4YG8 - chains A and B; structure by X-ray diffraction, 2.75 A resolution.

== Chain A ==
Name: Chitin biosynthesis protein CHS5
Source organism: Saccharomyces cerevisiae
UniProtKB: B3RHK5 (B3RHK5_YEAS1); residues 50-299 here = UniProt positions 50-299
Chain sequence (290 residues; row label = number of the first residue in the row; note: 6 numbers in that range are skipped by the numbering (no residue carries them; nothing is unmodelled there); X marks 40 residues of unknown identity (built as UNK)):
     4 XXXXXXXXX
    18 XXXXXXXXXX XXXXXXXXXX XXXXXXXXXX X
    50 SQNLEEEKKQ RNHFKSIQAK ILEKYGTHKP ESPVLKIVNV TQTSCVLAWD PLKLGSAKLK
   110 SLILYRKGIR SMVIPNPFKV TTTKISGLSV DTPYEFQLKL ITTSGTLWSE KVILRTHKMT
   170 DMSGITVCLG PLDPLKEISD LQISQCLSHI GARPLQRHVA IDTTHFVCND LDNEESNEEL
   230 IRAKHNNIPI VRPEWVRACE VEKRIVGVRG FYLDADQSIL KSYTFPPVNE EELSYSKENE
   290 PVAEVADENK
Disordered / not traced: 286-299
What the authors report for this chain:
  - mutagenesis - F63E/Q67E: abolished binding to Chitin biosynthesis protein CHS6 (chain B)
  - mutagenesis - F63E, Q67E: unchanged binding to Chitin biosynthesis protein CHS6 (chain B)
  - mutagenesis - F63E/Q67E: increased growth in response to calcofluor
  - mutagenesis - F63E, Q67E: unchanged growth in response to calcofluor
  - mutagenesis - F63E/Q67E: unchanged expression
  - mutagenesis - F63E, Q67E: unchanged localization to Chs6-GFP

== Chain B ==
Name: Chitin biosynthesis protein CHS6
Source organism: Saccharomyces cerevisiae
UniProtKB: P40955 (CHS6_YEAST); residues 1-746 here = UniProt positions 1-746
Chain sequence (754 residues; row label = number of the first residue in the row):
     1 MNLFWPSETK KQNEIPGGDY TPGNSPSVQK GYQFLNRDIF KSCPRIMERQ FGECLHNRTH
    61 LIKDLISSGN VGLGPIEIVH MSYLNKHEKE EFGEYFYVTG IEVSGPAMPV EFLEVLKSSK
   121 RISKNISNNI ILTYCCFNFF SNLDIRIRYD ADDTFQTTAI DCNKETTDLT MTEKMWEETF
   181 ASSVIRAIIT NTNPELKPPG LVECPFYVGK DTISSCKKII ELLCRFLPRS LNCGWDSTKS
   241 MQATIVNNYL MYSLKSFIAI TPSLVDFTID YLKGLTKKDP IHDIYYKTAM ITILDHIETK
   301 ELDMITILNE TLDPLLSLLN DLPPRDADSA RLMNCMSDLL NIQTNFLLNR GDYELALGVS
   361 NTSTELALDS FESWYNLARC HIKKEEYEKA LFAINSMPRL RKNDGHLETM YSRFLTSNYY
   421 KKPLNGTREH YDLTAMEFTN LSGTLRNWKE DELKRQIFGR IAMINEKKIG YTKEIWDDIA
   481 IKLGPICGPQ SVNLINYVSP QEVKNIKNIN LIARNTIGKQ LGWFSGKIYG LLMEIVNKIG
   541 WNGLLNIRTE AFMMETEFYQ ASNNIIDENG HIPMESRKKR FCEGWLDDLF LDLYQDLKLS
   601 KISLSNKDEK HSGLEWELLG LIMLRTWHWE DAVACLRTSI VARFDPVSCQ QLLKIYLQPP
   661 KNIQEVTLLD TDTIISLLIK KISYDCRYYN YCQIFNLQLL EKLCNELGTH ILRNKILLQP
   721 SIGDEIMVMI DAMLAWIADL DHTVQPGTEN LYFQ
Disordered / not traced: 1-30, 400-412, 555-581, 744-754
Differences from the reference sequence: expression tag (747-754)
UniProt features mapped onto this chain:
  - region: Leu734 to Pro746 (CHS5-binding)

== Chain A / chain B interface ==
Residue-residue contacts - 31 pairs, chain A then chain B:
  Glu56(A) - Asn320(B)
  Arg60(A) - Leu316(B)
  Arg60(A) - Asn320(B)
  Phe63(A) - Leu312(B)
  Phe63(A) - Leu316(B)  hydrophobic
  Phe63(A) - Met336(B)  hydrophobic
  Phe63(A) - Leu340(B)  hydrophobic
  Phe63(A) - Thr362(B)
  Lys64(A) - Asp313(B)
  Ile66(A) - Leu355(B)  hydrophobic
  Ile66(A) - Gly358(B)
  Gln67(A) - Asn309(B)
  Gln67(A) - Leu312(B)
  Gln67(A) - Asp313(B)
  Gln67(A) - Gln343(B)  hydrogen bond
  Ile70(A) - Gln343(B)
  Ile70(A) - Leu347(B)  hydrophobic
  Ile70(A) - Val359(B)  hydrophobic
  Leu71(A) - Asn309(B)
  Lys73(A) - Asp352(B)  salt bridge
  Tyr74(A) - Leu302(B)
  Tyr74(A) - Ile305(B)
  Tyr74(A) - Phe346(B)  hydrophobic
  Tyr74(A) - Leu347(B)  hydrophobic
  Tyr74(A) - Arg350(B)
  Tyr74(A) - Asp352(B)  hydrogen bond
  Gly75(A) - Leu302(B)
  Gly75(A) - Ile305(B)
  Gly75(A) - Thr306(B)
  Thr76(A) - Leu302(B)
  His77(A) - Leu302(B)
Also at the interface, not in a pair above, chain A (15 interface residues in all): Gln59, Lys69
Also at the interface, not in a pair above, chain B (21 interface residues in all): Glu301, Glu365
The authors on this interface:
  - interface residues, chain A: Glu54(A), Glu56(A), Arg60(A), Phe63(A), Lys64(A), Gln67(A), Leu71(A)
  - interface residues, chain B: Lys300(B), Leu302(B), Ile305(B), Asn309(B), Asp313(B), Leu316(B)
  - hot spots on chain B (mutagenesis) - I305R: decreased binding to Chitin biosynthesis protein CHS5 (chain A)

== Overview ==
The interface between chain A and chain B involves 15 residues on one side and 21 on the other; the contacts
include 2 hydrogen bonds and 1 salt bridge. Polar pairs include Lys73(A)-Asp352(B), Gln67(A)-Gln343(B) and
Tyr74(A)-Asp352(B). The paper reports that F63E/Q67E of chain A abolish binding to Chitin biosynthesis protein
CHS6 (chain B); interface residues Glu54(A), Glu56(A) and Lys300(B) among others; 4 substitutions were tested
in all.
Chain A is Chitin biosynthesis protein CHS5 and chain B is Chitin biosynthesis protein CHS6, both from
Saccharomyces cerevisiae; the structure, Crystal structure of the CHS5-CHS6 exomer cargo adaptor complex, was
determined by X-ray diffraction.
